Entry 6YBQ (electron microscopy, 1.96 A resolution); this record covers chains B and D of the 12 polymer chains in the assembly.

[Chain B (and D)]
Name: Propionyl-CoA carboxylase beta chain
Source organism: Methylorubrum extorquens (strain ATCC 14718 / DSM 1338 / JCM 2805 / NCIMB 9133 / AM1)
Notes: EC 6.4.1.3; chain D of this document is another copy of the same molecule, construct and numbering; everything in this record applies to it too
UniProtKB: C5AP75 (C5AP75_METEA); numbering as in UniProt (aligned over 1-510)
Amino-acid sequence (510 residues; row label = number of the first residue in the row):
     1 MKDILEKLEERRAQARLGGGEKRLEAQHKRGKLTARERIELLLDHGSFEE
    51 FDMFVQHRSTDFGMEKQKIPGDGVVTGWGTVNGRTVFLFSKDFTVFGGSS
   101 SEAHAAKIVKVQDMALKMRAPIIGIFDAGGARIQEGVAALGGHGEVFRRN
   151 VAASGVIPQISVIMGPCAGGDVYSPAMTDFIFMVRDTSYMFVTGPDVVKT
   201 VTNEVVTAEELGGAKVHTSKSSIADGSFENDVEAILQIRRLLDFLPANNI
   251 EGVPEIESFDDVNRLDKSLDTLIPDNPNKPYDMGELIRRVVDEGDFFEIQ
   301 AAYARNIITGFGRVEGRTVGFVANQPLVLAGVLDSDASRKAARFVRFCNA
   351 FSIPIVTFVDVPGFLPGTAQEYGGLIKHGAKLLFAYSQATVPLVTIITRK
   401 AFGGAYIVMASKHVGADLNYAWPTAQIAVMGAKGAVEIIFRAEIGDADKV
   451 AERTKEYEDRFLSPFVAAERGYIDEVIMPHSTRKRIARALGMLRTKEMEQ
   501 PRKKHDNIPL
Not modelled in the structure: 1-4
Construct notes: engineered mutation S100 (Leu in C5AP75), H143 (Tyr in C5AP75), I407 (Asp in C5AP75), V450 (Ile in C5AP75), R502 (Trp in C5AP75)
Small-molecule neighbours:
  - BTI (5-(hexahydro-2-oxo-1H-thieno[3,4-d]imidazol-6-yl)pentanal), molecule 1: T193, V197, T200, V201
  - BTI, molecule 2: V332, P362, G363, F364, P366, K433
  - coenzyme A (COA): R23, F93, F96, G97, S99, A128, G129, G130, A131, R132, I133, Q134, P166, Y189, D196
What the authors report for this chain:
  - specificity-determining residues: H143 (proposed by the authors, not directly observed)

[How chain B and chain D interact]
Pairs across the interface (35):
  L5(B) - M478(D)
  L8(B) - M478(D)  hydrophobic
  R11(B) - F465(D)
  R12(B) - V476(D)  hydrogen bond (side chain-backbone)
  G46(B) - R488(D)
  E49(B) - Y420(D)  hydrogen bond
  E49(B) - R485(D)  salt bridge
  E49(B) - R488(D)  salt bridge
  E50(B) - D474(D)
  F51(B) - L418(D)  hydrophobic
  F51(B) - D474(D)
  D52(B) - G471(D)
  D52(B) - I473(D)
  D52(B) - D474(D)  hydrogen bond (backbone-backbone)
  F54(B) - E469(D)
  V55(B) - A468(D)
  V55(B) - E469(D)
  V55(B) - G471(D)
  Q56(B) - E469(D)  hydrogen bond (backbone-backbone)
  R58(B) - E469(D)
  R58(B) - R470(D)
  W78(B) - R488(D)
  W78(B) - M492(D)  hydrophobic
  K110(B) - G471(D)  hydrogen bond (side chain-backbone)
  K110(B) - D474(D)  salt bridge
  M114(B) - M492(D)  hydrophobic
  K117(B) - D417(D)
  K117(B) - T495(D)
  K117(B) - K496(D)
  K117(B) - E497(D)  hydrogen bond (backbone-backbone)
  M118(B) - M492(D)
  M118(B) - L493(D)  hydrophobic
  M118(B) - T495(D)  hydrogen bond (backbone-side chain)
  M118(B) - K496(D)
  R119(B) - E497(D)  salt bridge
Other interface residues (no listed pair), chain B (23 interface residues in all): S47, F48, T85, F87
Other interface residues (no listed pair), chain D (23 interface residues in all): K412, P423, E475, I477

[Overview]
The chain B/chain D interface involves 23 residues from each chain, with 7 hydrogen bonds and 4 salt bridges.
Polar pairs include E49(B)-R485(D), E49(B)-R488(D) and K110(B)-D474(D). Bound to chain B: coenzyme A and
compound BTI. The paper reports the specificity determinant H143(B).
Both chains are Propionyl-CoA carboxylase beta chain (Methylorubrum extorquens (strain ATCC 14718 / DSM 1338 /
JCM 2805 / NCIMB 9133 / AM1)). Entry 6YBQ (Engineered glycolyl-CoA carboxylase (quintuple mutant) with bound
CoA) was determined by electron microscopy (same publication as 6YBP).
